Entry 8XCG (electron microscopy, 3.46 A resolution); this record covers chains I and L of the 15 polymer chains in the assembly.

[Chain I]
Protein: Tail tip assembly protein I
Organism: Escherichia phage Lambda
UniProtKB: P03730 (TIPI_LAMBD); residues 1-223 here = UniProt positions 1-223
Chain sequence (223 residues; each row starts with the number of its first residue):
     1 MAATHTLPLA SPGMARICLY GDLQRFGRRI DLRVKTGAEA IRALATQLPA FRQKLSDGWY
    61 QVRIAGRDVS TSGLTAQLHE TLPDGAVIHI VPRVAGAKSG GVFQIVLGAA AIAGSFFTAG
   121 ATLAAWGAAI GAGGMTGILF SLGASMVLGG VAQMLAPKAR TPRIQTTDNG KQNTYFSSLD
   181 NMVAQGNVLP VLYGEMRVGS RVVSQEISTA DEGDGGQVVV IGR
Unresolved in the structure: 1-166, 223

[Chain L]
Protein: Tail tip protein L
Organism: Escherichia phage Lambda
UniProtKB: P03738 (TIPL_LAMBD); numbering as in UniProt (aligned over 1-232)
Chain sequence (232 residues; row label = number of the first residue in the row):
     1 MQDIRQETLN ECTRAEQSAS VVLWEIDLTE VGGERYFFCN EQNEKGEPVT WQGRQYQPYP
    61 IQGSGFELNG KGTSTRPTLT VSNLYGMVTG MAEDMQSLVG GTVVRRKVYA RFLDAVNFVN
   121 GNSYADPEQE VISRWRIEQC SELSAVSASF VLSTPTETDG AVFPGRIMLA NTCTWTYRGD
   181 ECGYSGPAVA DEYDQPTSDI TKDKCSKCLS GCKFRNNVGN FGGFLSINKL SQ
Metal / ion sites: 4Fe-4S cluster Fe: C182, C205, C212
Ligand contacts: 4Fe-4S cluster (SF4): C173, W175, Y177, C182, C205, K207, C208, C212, R215, N217, N220, F221, G222
Swiss-Prot annotation at these positions:
  - binding site ([4Fe-4S] cluster): C173, C182, C205, C212
  - mutagenesis: C173 (C173S: Complete loss of tail assembly), C182 (C182S: Complete loss of tail assembly), C205 (C205S: Complete loss of tail assembly), C212 (C212S: 96% loss of tail assembly)

[Chain I / chain L interface]
Contacting residue pairs (30; chain I residue first):
  M182(I) - S226(L)
  M182(I) - I227(L)  hydrophobic
  M182(I) - N228(L)
  V183(I) - M168(L)  hydrophobic
  V183(I) - I227(L)  hydrophobic
  A184(I) - M168(L)
  A184(I) - I227(L)
  A184(I) - N228(L)
  A184(I) - L230(L)
  A184(I) - S231(L)
  Q185(I) - M168(L)
  Q185(I) - L169(L)
  Q185(I) - A170(L)
  Q185(I) - I227(L)
  Q185(I) - N228(L)  hydrogen bond (backbone-backbone)
  Q185(I) - K229(L)  hydrogen bond (side chain-backbone)
  G186(I) - I167(L)
  G186(I) - M168(L)  hydrogen bond (backbone-backbone)
  N187(I) - I167(L)
  V188(I) - P164(L)
  V188(I) - R166(L)
  V188(I) - I167(L)
  V188(I) - M168(L)
  L189(I) - R166(L)  hydrogen bond (backbone-backbone)
  L189(I) - M168(L)  hydrophobic
  Y193(I) - F163(L)
  R201(I) - M168(L)
  V203(I) - F224(L)  hydrophobic
  V203(I) - S226(L)  hydrogen bond (backbone-side chain)
  V203(I) - I227(L)
Other interface residues (no listed pair), chain I (13 interface residues in all): V191, S204
Other interface residues (no listed pair), chain L (15 interface residues in all): L225

[In short]
The interface between chain I and chain L involves 13 residues on one side and 15 on the other; the contacts
include 5 hydrogen bonds. Polar contacts include Q185(I)-K229(L), V203(I)-S226(L) and Q185(I)-N228(L). Chain L
binds 4Fe-4S cluster.
Chain I is Tail tip assembly protein I and chain L is Tail tip protein L, both from Escherichia phage Lambda;
the structure, Tail tip complex of bacteriophage lambda in the open state, was determined by electron
microscopy (same publication as 8XCI, 8XCJ and 8XCK).
